PDB entry 7VNJ | electron microscopy, 2.56 A resolution | chains E and H of the 8 polymer chains in the assembly

# Chain E
Protein: ADP-ribosylating binary toxin binding subunit CdtB
Organism: Clostridioides difficile
UniProt: A8DS70 (A8DS70_CLODI); residue numbers follow UniProt; this construct covers 202-876
Sequence (675 residues; row label = number of the first residue in the row):
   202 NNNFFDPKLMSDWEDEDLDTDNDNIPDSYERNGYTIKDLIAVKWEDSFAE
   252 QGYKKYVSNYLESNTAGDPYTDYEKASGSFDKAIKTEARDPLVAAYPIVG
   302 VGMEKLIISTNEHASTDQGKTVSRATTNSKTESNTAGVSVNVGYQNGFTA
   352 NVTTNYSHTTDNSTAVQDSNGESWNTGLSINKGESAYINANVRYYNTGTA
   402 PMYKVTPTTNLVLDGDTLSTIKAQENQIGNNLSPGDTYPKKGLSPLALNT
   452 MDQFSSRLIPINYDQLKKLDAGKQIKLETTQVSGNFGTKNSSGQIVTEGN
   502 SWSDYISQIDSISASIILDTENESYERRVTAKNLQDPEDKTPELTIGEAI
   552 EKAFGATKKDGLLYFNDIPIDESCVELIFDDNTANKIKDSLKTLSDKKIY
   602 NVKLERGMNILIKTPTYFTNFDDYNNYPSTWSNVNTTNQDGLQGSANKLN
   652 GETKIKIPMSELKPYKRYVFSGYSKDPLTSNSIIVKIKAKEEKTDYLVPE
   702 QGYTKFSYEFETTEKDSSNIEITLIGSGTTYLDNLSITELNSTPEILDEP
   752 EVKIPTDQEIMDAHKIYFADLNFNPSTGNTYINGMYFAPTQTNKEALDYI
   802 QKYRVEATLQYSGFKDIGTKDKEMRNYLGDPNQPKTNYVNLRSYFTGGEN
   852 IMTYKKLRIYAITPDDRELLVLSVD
Unresolved in the structure: 202-216, 332-363, 743-876
Ion coordination: Ca2+ site 1: D220, D222, D224, I226, E231; Ca2+ site 2: D222, D224, E231, N260, E263, D273; Ca2+ site 3: N621, D623, S646, D734
From the paper describing this entry:
  - mutagenesis - F774G, F774L: decreased binding to di-heptamer

# Chain H
Protein: ADP-ribosyltransferase enzymatic component
Organism: Clostridioides difficile
UniProt: Q9KH42 (Q9KH42_CLODI); residues 1-413 here correspond to UniProt positions 51-463 (UniProt number = residue number + 50)
Sequence (428 residues; numbered 1 to 428; the number before each row is that of its first residue):
     1 APIERPEDFLKDKEKAKEWERKEAERIEQKLERSEKEALESYKKDSVEIS
    51 KYSQTRNYFYDYQIEANSREKEYKELRNAISKNKIDKPMYVYYFESPEKF
   101 AFNKVIRTENQNEISLEKFNEFKETIQNKLFKQDGFKDISLYEPGKGDEK
   151 PTPLLMHLKLPRNTGMLPYTNTNNVSTLIEQGYSIKIDKIVRIVIDGKHY
   201 IKAEASVVSSLDFKDDVSKGDSWGKANYNDWSNKLTPNELADVNDYMRGG
   251 YTAINNYLISNGPVNNPNPELDSKITNIENALKREPIPTNLTVYRRSGPQ
   301 EFGLTLTSPEYDFNKLENIDAFKSKWEGQALSYPNFISTSIGSVNMSAFA
   351 KRKIVLRITIPKGSPGAYLSAIPGYAGEYEVLLNHGSKFKINKIDSYKDG
   401 TITKLIVDATLIPENLYFQGLEHHHHHH
Unresolved in the structure: 1-18, 414-428
Construct notes: expression tag (414-428)
From the paper describing this entry:
  - conformationally variable residues (helix shift, order/disorder transition): L10 to E18, W19 to R26

# Chain E / chain H interface
Pairs across the interface (14):
  N223(E) - P88(H)
  N223(E) - K159(H)  hydrogen bond
  N225(E) - D86(H)  hydrogen bond (side chain-backbone)
  N225(E) - P88(H)
  N225(E) - R162(H)
  Y274(E) - R162(H)  hydrogen bond
  E275(E) - K87(H)  salt bridge
  N491(E) - R26(H)  hydrogen bond
  S492(E) - R26(H)  hydrogen bond
  S492(E) - I27(H)
  S492(E) - N83(H)
  S493(E) - R26(H)  hydrogen bond
  E499(E) - W19(H)
  G500(E) - W19(H)
Interface residues without a listed pair, chain E (11 interface residues in all): D220, T272
Interface residues without a listed pair, chain H (10 interface residues in all): Y90

# Summary
Chain E and chain H form an interface of 11 and 10 residues respectively, with 6 hydrogen bonds and 1 salt
bridge. Polar contacts include E275(E)-K87(H), N223(E)-K159(H) and N225(E)-D86(H). The paper reports that
F774G and F774L of chain E reduce binding to di-heptamer; conformational variability at L10(H) and W19(H).
Chain E is ADP-ribosylating binary toxin binding subunit CdtB and chain H is ADP-ribosyltransferase enzymatic
component, both from Clostridioides difficile; the structure, Complex structure of Clostridioides difficile
enzymatic component (CDTa) and binding component (CDTb) pore with short stem, was determined by electron
microscopy (same publication as 7VNN, 7YVQ and 7YVS).
